Entry 7ZP5 (X-ray diffraction, 1.54 A resolution); this record covers chain A.

Chain A:
Name: Diisopropyl-fluorophosphatase
Source organism: synthetic construct
Notes: EC 3.1.8.2
Sequence (324 residues; each row starts with the number of its first residue):
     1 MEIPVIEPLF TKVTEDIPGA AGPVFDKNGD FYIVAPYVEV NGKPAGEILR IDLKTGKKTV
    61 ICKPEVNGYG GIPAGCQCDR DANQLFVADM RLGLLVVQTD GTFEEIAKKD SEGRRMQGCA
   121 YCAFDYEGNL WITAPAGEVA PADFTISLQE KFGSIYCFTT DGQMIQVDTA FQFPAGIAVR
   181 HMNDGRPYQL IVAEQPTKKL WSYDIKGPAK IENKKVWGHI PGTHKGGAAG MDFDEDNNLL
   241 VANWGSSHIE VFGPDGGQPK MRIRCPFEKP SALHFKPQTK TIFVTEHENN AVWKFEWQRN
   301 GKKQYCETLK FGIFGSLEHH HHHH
Not modelled in the structure: 1, 310-324
Modified residues: Phe-173 (para-(benzoyl)-phenylalanine; PBF)
From the paper describing this entry:
  - mutagenesis - M90A (3-fold): increased catalytic activity on 1

Summary:
The paper reports that M90A increases catalytic activity on 1.
Chain A is Diisopropyl-fluorophosphatase (synthetic construct); the structure, Crystal structure of designed
photoenzyme EnT1.0, was determined by X-ray diffraction, deposited together with 7ZP6 and 7ZP7.
